3ZHK - chains A and B; structure by X-ray diffraction, 1.96 A resolution.

# Chain A (and B)
Protein: MG2X1 scaffold antibody
Organism: Homo sapiens
Notes: antibody fragment or engineered binder; chain B of this document is another copy of the same molecule, construct and numbering; everything in this record applies to it too
Amino-acid sequence (127 residues; numbered 1 to 127; the number before each row is that of its first residue):
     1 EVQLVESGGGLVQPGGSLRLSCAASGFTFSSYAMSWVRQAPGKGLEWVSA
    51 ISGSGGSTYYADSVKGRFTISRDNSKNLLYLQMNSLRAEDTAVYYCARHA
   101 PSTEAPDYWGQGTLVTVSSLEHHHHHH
Disordered / not traced: 121-127
Disulfide bonds: Cys22-Cys96

# Interface between chain A and chain B
Pairs across the interface (11; chain A residue first):
  Gly56(A) with Tyr59(B); Tyr60(B), hydrogen bond (backbone-backbone)
  Ser57(A) with Thr58(B); Tyr59(B)
  Thr58(A) with Ser57(B); Thr58(B), hydrogen bond (backbone-backbone)
  Tyr59(A) with Gly56(B); Ser57(B)
  Tyr60(A) with Gly56(B), hydrogen bond (backbone-backbone)
  Lys65(A) with Ser54(B); Gly56(B)
Other interface residues (no listed pair), chain B (7 interface residues in all): Gly55

# Summary
The interface between chain A and chain B involves 6 residues on one side and 7 on the other; the contacts
include 3 hydrogen bonds. Main-chain hydrogen bonds include Gly56(A)-Tyr60(B) and Thr58(A)-Thr58(B).
Both chains are MG2X1 scaffold antibody (Homo sapiens). Entry 3ZHK (The crystal structure of single domain
antibody 2x1 scaffold) was determined by X-ray diffraction (same publication as 3ZHD and 3ZHL).
